PDB entry 8EJD | electron microscopy, 3.80 A resolution | chains C and c of the 6 polymer chains in the assembly

== Chain C ==
Molecule: Glycoprotein G1
Organism: Lassa mammarenavirus
UniProt: P08669 (GLYC_LASSJ); residue numbers follow UniProt; this construct covers 1-259
Chain sequence (259 residues; each row starts with the number of its first residue):
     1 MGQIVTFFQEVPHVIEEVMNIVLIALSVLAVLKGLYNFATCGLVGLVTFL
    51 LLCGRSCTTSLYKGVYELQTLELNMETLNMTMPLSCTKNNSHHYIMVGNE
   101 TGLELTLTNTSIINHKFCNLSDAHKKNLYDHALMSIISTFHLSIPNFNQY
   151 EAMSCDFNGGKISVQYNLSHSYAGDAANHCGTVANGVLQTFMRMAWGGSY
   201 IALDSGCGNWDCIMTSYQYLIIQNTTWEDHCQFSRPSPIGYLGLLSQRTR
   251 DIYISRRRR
Unresolved in the structure: 1-58, 256-259
Disulfides: Cys86-Cys231, Cys118-Cys155, Cys180-Cys212
Covalently attached groups: glycan linked to Asn79, Asn109; N-acetylglucosamine (NAG) linked to Asn89, Asn99, Asn119, Asn167, Asn224
Construct notes: engineered mutation Cys207 (Arg in P08669), Arg258 (Leu in P08669), Arg259 (Leu in P08669)
Swiss-Prot annotation at these positions:
  - binding site (Zn(2+)): Cys57
  - site: Lys33 (Important for GP-C-mediated membrane fusion), Thr58, Thr59 (Cleavage)
  - lipidation: Gly2 (N-myristoyl glycine)
  - glycosylation (N-linked (GlcNAc...) asparagine): Asn79, Asn89, Asn99, Asn109, Asn119, Asn167, Asn224
  - mutagenesis: Gly54 (G54A: No effect on SSP cleavage), Ser56 (S56A: Complete loss of SSP cleavage), Thr58 (T58A: Complete loss of SSP cleavage), Ser60 (S60A: No effect on SSP cleavage)
From the paper describing this entry:
  - post-translational modification sites: Asn99

== Chain c ==
Molecule: Glycoprotein G2
Organism: Lassa mammarenavirus
UniProt: P08669 (GLYC_LASSJ); residue numbers follow UniProt; this construct covers 260-424
Chain sequence (406 residues; row label = number of the first residue in the row):
   260 GTFTWTLSDSEGKDTPGGYCLTRWMLIEAELKCFGNTAVAKCNEKHDEEF
   310 CDMLRLFDFNKQAIQRLKAPAQMSIQLINKAVNALINDQLIMKNHLRDIM
   360 CIPYCNYSKYWYLNHTTTGRTSLPKCWLVSNGSYLNETHFSDDIEQQADN
   410 MITEMLQKEYMERQGGSGGSGGSGGSGGSEKAAKAEEAARKMEELFKKHK
   460 IVAVLRANSVEEAIEKAVAVFAGGVHLIEITFTVPDADTVIKALSVLKEK
   510 GAIIGAGTVTSVEQCRKAVESGAEFIVSPHLDEEISQFCKEKGVFYMPGV
   560 MTPTELVKAMKLGHDILKLFPGEVVGPEFVKAMKGPFPNVKFVPTGGVDL
   610 DNVCEWFDAGVLAVGVGDALVEGDPDEVREKAKEFVEKIRGCTEGSLEWS
   660 HPQFEK
Unresolved in the structure: 425-665
Disulfides: Cys279-Cys292, Cys301-Cys310, Cys364-Cys385
Covalently attached groups: glycan linked to Asn365; N-acetylglucosamine (NAG) linked to Asn373, Asn390, Asn395
Construct notes: engineered mutation Pro329 (Glu in P08669), Cys360 (Gly in P08669); expression tag (425-665)
Swiss-Prot annotation at these positions:
  - glycosylation (N-linked (GlcNAc...) asparagine): Asn365, Asn373, Asn390, Asn395

== Chain C / chain c interface ==
Residue-residue contacts (93; chain C residue first):
  Thr59(C) with Glu396(c)
  Tyr62(C) with Ile403(c), hydrophobic; Glu404(c)
  Lys63(C) with Glu404(c), salt bridge; Ala407(c); Asp408(c), salt bridge; Ile411(c)
  Val65(C) with His374(c); Thr375(c), hydrogen bond (backbone-backbone)
  Tyr66(C) with Leu372(c), hydrophobic; Asn373(c); His374(c); Ala407(c); Met410(c); Ile411(c), hydrogen bond (side chain-backbone); Met414(c)
  Glu67(C) with Tyr371(c); Leu372(c); Asn373(c), hydrogen bond (backbone-backbone); Thr375(c)
  Leu68(C) with Trp370(c), hydrophobic; Tyr371(c); Ile403(c), hydrophobic
  Gln69(C) with Trp370(c); Tyr371(c), hydrogen bond; Asn373(c), hydrogen bond
  Thr70(C) with Lys368(c); Tyr369(c); Tyr371(c); Trp386(c)
  Leu71(C) with Leu285(c), hydrophobic; Lys291(c); Phe309(c), hydrophobic; Ser367(c); Lys368(c); Tyr369(c), hydrogen bond (backbone-backbone)
  Glu72(C) with Leu285(c); Ile286(c), hydrogen bond (backbone-backbone); Ser367(c)
  Leu73(C) with Met284(c); Leu285(c), hydrophobic; Ile286(c); Met312(c), hydrophobic; Ser367(c), hydrogen bond (backbone-backbone); Tyr369(c), hydrophobic
  Asn74(C) with Trp283(c); Met284(c), hydrogen bond (backbone-backbone); Leu285(c); Ile286(c); Phe316(c)
  Met75(C) with Met312(c), hydrophobic; Tyr366(c)
  Thr77(C) with Trp283(c); Phe316(c); Asn319(c), hydrogen bond (backbone-side chain)
  Leu78(C) with Phe316(c), hydrophobic; Asn319(c)
  Asn79(C) with Met332(c)
  Met80(C) with Met332(c)
  Thr81(C) with Asn319(c), hydrogen bond; Met332(c); Ile337(c)
  Met82(C) with Met332(c); Ile337(c), hydrophobic
  Pro83(C) with Met332(c)
  Val97(C) with Met332(c), hydrophobic
  Gly98(C) with Met332(c), hydrogen bond (backbone-side chain)
  Ala132(C) with Ile334(c), hydrophobic
  Ser135(C) with Ile334(c)
  Arg193(C) with His354(c)
  Trp196(C) with Asn353(c); His354(c); Asp357(c), hydrogen bond; Tyr363(c)
  Tyr200(C) with Gly391(c)
  Cys207(C) with Asp357(c); Ile358(c); Cys360(c), disulfide
  Trp210(C) with Ile358(c), hydrophobic
  Arg235(C) with Ile286(c)
  Ile239(C) with Tyr366(c), hydrophobic
  Tyr241(C) with Ile334(c); Asn338(c)
  Leu242(C) with Leu315(c), hydrophobic; Val341(c), hydrophobic; Ile345(c), hydrophobic
  Gly243(C) with Ile350(c)
  Leu245(C) with Asn338(c); Val341(c), hydrophobic
  Ser246(C) with Val341(c); Asp347(c), hydrogen bond
  Arg248(C) with Gln348(c); Met351(c)
Interface residues without a listed pair, chain C (40 interface residues in all): Leu61, Gly208
Interface residues without a listed pair, chain c (54 interface residues in all): Leu280, Phe293, Phe318, Ala322, Ile323, Asn342, Met359, Pro383
Cross-chain cystine bridges: Cys207(C)-Cys360(c)

== Overview ==
40 residues of chain C and 54 residues of chain c are in contact; the contacts include 1 disulfide bond, 14
hydrogen bonds and 2 salt bridges. Among the polar pairs are Lys63(C)-Glu404(c), Lys63(C)-Asp408(c) and
Tyr66(C)-Ile411(c). Covalently linked N-acetylglucosamine: at Asn89(C), Asn99(C), Asn119(C), Asn167(C) and
Asn224(C). The paper reports a modification site at Asn99(C).
Here chain C is Glycoprotein G1 and chain c is Glycoprotein G2, both from Lassa mammarenavirus. Entry 8EJD
(Structure of lineage IV Lassa virus glycoprotein complex (strain Josiah)) was determined by electron
microscopy (same publication as 8EJE, 8EJF, 8EJG and 8EJI).
